Entry 5ZEP (electron microscopy, 3.40 A resolution); this record covers chains a and l of the 58 polymer chains in the assembly.

== Chain a ==
Molecule: 16S rRNA
Organism: Mycobacterium smegmatis str. MC2 155
Sequence (1528 nucleotides; row label = number of the first residue in the row):
     1 UUUUUGUUUGGAGAGUUUGAUCCUGGCUCAGGACGAACGCUGGCGGCGUG
    51 CUUAACACAUGCAAGUCGAACGGAAAGGCCCUUUCGGGGGUACUCGAGUG
   101 GCGAACGGGUGAGUAACACGUGGGUGAUCUGCCCUGCACUUUGGGAUAAG
   151 CCUGGGAAACUGGGUCUAAUACCGAAUACACCCUGCUGGUCGCAUGGCCU
   201 GGUAGGGGAAAGCUUUUGCGGUGUGGGAUGGGCCCGCGGCCUAUCAGCUU
   251 GUUGGUGGGGUGAUGGCCUACCAAGGCGACGACGGGUAGCCGGCCUGAGA
   301 GGGUGACCGGCCACACUGGGACUGAGAUACGGCCCAGACUCCUACGGGAG
   351 GCAGCAGUGGGGAAUAUUGCACAAUGGGCGCAAGCCUGAUGCAGCGACGC
   401 CGCGUGAGGGAUGACGGCCUUCGGGUUGUAAACCUCUUUCAGCACAGACG
   451 AAGCGCAAGUGACGGUAUGUGCAGAAGAAGGACCGGCCAACUACGUGCCA
   501 GCAGCCGCGGUAAUACGUAGGGUCCGAGCGUUGUCCGGAAUUACUGGGCG
   551 UAAAGAGCUCGUAGGUGGUUUGUCGCGUUGUUCGUGAAAACUCACAGCUU
   601 AACUGUGGGCGUGCGGGCGAUACGGGCAGACUAGAGUACUGCAGGGGAGA
   651 CUGGAAUUCCUGGUGUAGCGGUGGAAUGCGCAGAUAUCAGGAGGAACACC
   701 GGUGGCGAAGGCGGGUCUCUGGGCAGUAACUGACGCUGAGGAGCGAAAGC
   751 GUGGGGAGCGAACAGGAUUAGAUACCCUGGUAGUCCACGCCGUAAACGGU
   801 GGGUACUAGGUGUGGGUUUCCUUCCUUGGGAUCCGUGCCGUAGCUAACGC
   851 AUUAAGUACCCCGCCUGGGGAGUACGGCCGCAAGGCUAAAACUCAAAGGA
   901 AUUGACGGGGGCCCGCACAAGCGGCGGAGCAUGUGGAUUAAUUCGAUGCA
   951 ACGCGAAGAACCUUACCUGGGUUUGACAUGCACAGGACGCCGGCAGAGAU
  1001 GUCGGUUCCCUUGUGGCCUGUGUGCAGGUGGUGCAUGGCUGUCGUCAGCU
  1051 CGUGUCGUGAGAUGUUGGGUUAAGUCCCGCAACGAGCGCAACCCUUGUCU
  1101 CAUGUUGCCAGCACGUUAUGGUGGGGACUCGUGAGAGACUGCCGGGGUCA
  1151 ACUCGGAGGAAGGUGGGGAUGACGUCAAGUCAUCAUGCCCCUUAUGUCCA
  1201 GGGCUUCACACAUGCUACAAUGGCCGGUACAAAGGGCUGCGAUGCCGUGA
  1251 GGUGGAGCGAAUCCUUUCAAAGCCGGUCUCAGUUCGGAUCGGGGUCUGCA
  1301 ACUCGACCCCGUGAAGUCGGAGUCGCUAGUAAUCGCAGAUCAGCAACGCU
  1351 GCGGUGAAUACGUUCCCGGGCCUUGUACACACCGCCCGUCACGUCAUGAA
  1401 AGUCGGUAACACCCGAAGCCGGUGGCCUAACCCUUGUGGAGGGAGCCGUC
  1451 GAAGGUGGGAUCGGCGAUUGGGACGAAGUCGUAACAAGGUAGCCGUACCG
  1501 GAAGGUGCGGCUGGAUCACCUCCUUUCU
Unresolved in the structure: 1-8, 823-826, 1519-1528

== Chain l ==
Protein: 30S ribosomal protein S12
Organism: Mycobacterium smegmatis str. MC2 155
Reference sequence: A0QS96 (RS12_MYCS2); residue numbers follow UniProt; this construct covers 1-124
Amino-acid sequence (124 residues; each row starts with the number of its first residue):
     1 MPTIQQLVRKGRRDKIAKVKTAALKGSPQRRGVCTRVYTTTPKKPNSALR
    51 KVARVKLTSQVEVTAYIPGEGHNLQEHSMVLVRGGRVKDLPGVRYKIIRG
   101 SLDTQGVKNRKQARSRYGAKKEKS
Unresolved in the structure: 1, 124
Curated features (UniProtKB/Swiss-Prot):
  - modified residue: Asp89 (3-methylthioaspartic acid)

== Interface between chain a and chain l ==
Pairs across the interface (99):
  U28(a) - Lys20(l)  salt bridge to the phosphate
  A37(a) - Gln29(l)  hydrogen bond to the sugar
  C38(a) - Gln29(l)  hydrogen bond to the sugar
  G39(a) - Gly100(l)  sugar contact
  G39(a) - Ser115(l)  hydrogen bond to the sugar
  G39(a) - Gly118(l)  sugar contact
  C40(a) - Arg114(l)  hydrogen bond to the sugar
  C40(a) - Lys120(l)  salt bridge to the phosphate
  C40(a) - Lys121(l)  phosphate contact
  U41(a) - Lys120(l)  salt bridge to the phosphate
  U41(a) - Lys121(l)  hydrogen bond to the phosphate
  G362(a) - Arg30(l)  phosphate contact
  G362(a) - Arg31(l)  salt bridge to the phosphate
  G362(a) - Thr58(l)  phosphate contact
  A363(a) - Ser27(l)  hydrogen bond to the base
  A363(a) - Gln29(l)  sugar contact
  A363(a) - Arg30(l)  salt bridge to the phosphate
  A363(a) - Arg31(l)  salt bridge to the phosphate
  G481(a) - Arg114(l)  salt bridge to the phosphate
  G481(a) - Ser115(l)  hydrogen bond to the phosphate
  A482(a) - Ala113(l)  phosphate contact
  A482(a) - Arg114(l)  phosphate contact
  A482(a) - Ser115(l)  hydrogen bond to the phosphate
  C483(a) - Ala113(l)  phosphate contact
  C483(a) - Arg116(l)  salt bridge to the phosphate
  C499(a) - Ser47(l)  phosphate contact
  A500(a) - Leu49(l)  phosphate contact
  A500(a) - Lys51(l)  salt bridge to the phosphate
  A500(a) - Glu70(l)  phosphate contact
  G501(a) - Asn46(l)  base contact
  G501(a) - Arg50(l)  hydrogen bond to the base
  G501(a) - Lys51(l)  salt bridge to the phosphate
  G501(a) - Gly69(l)  phosphate contact
  G501(a) - Glu70(l)  phosphate contact
  C502(a) - Asn46(l)  base contact
  C502(a) - Arg50(l)  base contact
  C502(a) - Tyr66(l)  hydrogen bond to the phosphate
  C502(a) - Pro68(l)  phosphate contact
  C502(a) - Gly69(l)  hydrogen bond to the phosphate
  C502(a) - Tyr117(l)  hydrogen bond to the phosphate
  A503(a) - Val87(l)  base contact
  A503(a) - Asp89(l)  base contact
  A503(a) - Tyr117(l)  phosphate contact
  G504(a) - Lys96(l)  salt bridge to the phosphate
  C505(a) - Arg86(l)  salt bridge to the phosphate
  C505(a) - Lys88(l)  phosphate contact
  C506(a) - Lys88(l)  salt bridge to the phosphate
  G507(a) - Asn46(l)  base contact
  G507(a) - Asp89(l)  base contact
  C508(a) - Asn46(l)  base contact
  G509(a) - Asn46(l)  hydrogen bond to the base
  G509(a) - Ser47(l)  base contact
  G517(a) - Glu70(l)  sugar contact
  G517(a) - Arg110(l)  salt bridge to the phosphate
  U518(a) - Asn109(l)  phosphate contact
  U518(a) - Arg110(l)  salt bridge to the phosphate
  U518(a) - Lys111(l)  hydrogen bond to the phosphate
  U518(a) - Gln112(l)  hydrogen bond to the phosphate
  G530(a) - Arg116(l)  hydrogen bond to the sugar
  U531(a) - Arg83(l)  hydrogen bond to the sugar
  U531(a) - Arg116(l)  sugar contact
  U532(a) - Pro28(l)  hydrogen bond to the sugar
  U532(a) - Arg83(l)  sugar contact
  U532(a) - Gly84(l)  phosphate contact
  G533(a) - Gly26(l)  hydrogen bond to the sugar
  G533(a) - Ser27(l)  sugar contact
  G533(a) - Pro28(l)  sugar contact
  G533(a) - Gly84(l)  phosphate contact
  U534(a) - Thr21(l)  phosphate contact
  U541(a) - Lys15(l)  hydrogen bond to the base
  U542(a) - Arg12(l)  base contact
  U542(a) - Arg13(l)  hydrogen bond to the sugar
  U542(a) - Asp14(l)  hydrogen bond to the sugar
  A543(a) - Arg12(l)  base contact
  C544(a) - Leu7(l)  phosphate contact
  C544(a) - Arg12(l)  salt bridge to the phosphate
  G547(a) - Pro2(l)  base contact
  G547(a) - Arg12(l)  hydrogen bond to the base
  G548(a) - Pro2(l)  base contact
  G565(a) - Gln5(l)  sugar contact
  A739(a) - Arg9(l)  hydrogen bond to the sugar
  C862(a) - Thr3(l)  hydrogen bond to the phosphate
  C862(a) - Gln5(l)  phosphate contact
  C862(a) - Arg9(l)  phosphate contact
  G863(a) - Gln6(l)  hydrogen bond to the base
  G863(a) - Arg9(l)  salt bridge to the phosphate
  C864(a) - Gln6(l)  base contact
  U866(a) - Arg12(l)  hydrogen bond to the base
  G867(a) - Lys15(l)  salt bridge to the phosphate
  A890(a) - Ile16(l)  phosphate contact
  C892(a) - Arg94(l)  salt bridge to the phosphate
  U893(a) - Gly92(l)  phosphate contact
  U893(a) - Arg94(l)  salt bridge to the phosphate
  C894(a) - Lys43(l)  salt bridge to the phosphate
  C894(a) - Pro91(l)  phosphate contact
  C1395(a) - Arg54(l)  salt bridge to the phosphate
  A1476(a) - Pro42(l)  phosphate contact
  A1476(a) - Lys43(l)  phosphate contact
  A1476(a) - Lys44(l)  phosphate contact
Other interface residues (no listed pair), chain a (58 interface residues in all): U242, C484, C498, A519, G564, C861, C865, A895, A1396, C1474
Other interface residues (no listed pair), chain l (61 interface residues in all): Pro45, Ala48, Gly71, Ile98, Ala119

== Summary ==
Chain a and chain l form an interface of 58 and 61 residues respectively, with 27 hydrogen bonds and 22 salt
bridges. Polar pairs include A363(a)-Ser27(l), G501(a)-Arg50(l) and G509(a)-Asn46(l).
Chain a is 16S rRNA and chain l is 30S ribosomal protein S12, both from Mycobacterium smegmatis str. MC2 155;
the structure, M. smegmatis hibernating state 70S ribosome structure, was determined by electron microscopy
(same publication as 5ZEB, 5ZET, 5ZEU and 5ZEY).
